Entry 2WJ3 (X-ray diffraction, 2.09 A resolution); this record covers chain A.

== Chain A ==
Name: 1-H-3-hydroxy-4-oxoquinaldine 2,4-dioxygenase
Organism: Arthrobacter nitroguajacolicus
Notes: EC 1.13.11.48
UniProt: A4V8M9 (A4V8M9_9MICC); residues 1-276 here = UniProt positions 1-276
Chain sequence (276 residues; each row starts with the number of its first residue):
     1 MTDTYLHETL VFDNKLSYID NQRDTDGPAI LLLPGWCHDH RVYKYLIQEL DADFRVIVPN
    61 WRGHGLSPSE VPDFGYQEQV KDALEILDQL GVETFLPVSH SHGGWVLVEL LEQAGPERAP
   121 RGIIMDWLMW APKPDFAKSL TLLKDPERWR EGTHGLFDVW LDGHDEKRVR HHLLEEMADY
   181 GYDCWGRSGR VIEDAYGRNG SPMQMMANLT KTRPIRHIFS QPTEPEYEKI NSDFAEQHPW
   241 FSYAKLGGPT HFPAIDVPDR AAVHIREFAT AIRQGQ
Disordered / not traced: 1, 276
Sequence notes: engineered mutation Ser69 (Cys in A4V8M9)
Disulfide bonds: Cys37-Cys184
Residues lining bound ligands:
  - s,r meso-tartaric acid (SRT), molecule 1: Lys167, Arg170, His171, Leu174, Glu175
  - s,r meso-tartaric acid (SRT), molecule 2: Lys245, Leu246, Gly247
Reported in the primary citation:
  - catalytic residues: Trp36, Ser101, His102, Asp126, His251
  - contacts within the chain: Asp126-His251
  - mutagenesis - H102L (103-fold): decreased catalytic activity on the organic substrate

== In short ==
Chain A binds s,r meso-tartaric acid. The paper reports catalytic residues Trp36, Ser101 and His102 among
others; H102L reduces catalytic activity on the organic substrate.
Chain A is 1-H-3-hydroxy-4-oxoquinaldine 2,4-dioxygenase (Arthrobacter nitroguajacolicus); the structure,
Crystal structure of the cofactor-devoid 1-H-3-hydroxy-4- oxoquinaldine 2,4-dioxygenase (hod) from
arthrobacter nitroguajacolicus RU61A, was determined by X-ray diffraction (same publication as 3IBT, 2WJ4,
2WJ6 and 2WM2).
